PDB entry 5W3E | electron microscopy, 2.53 A resolution | chains A and C of the 6 polymer chains in the assembly

[Chain A]
Name: viral protein 1
Source organism: Human rhinovirus 14
Reference sequence: P03303 (POLG_HRV14); residues 1-289 here correspond to UniProt positions 568-856 (UniProt number = residue number + 567)
Amino-acid sequence (289 residues; numbered 1 to 289; the number before each row is that of its first residue):
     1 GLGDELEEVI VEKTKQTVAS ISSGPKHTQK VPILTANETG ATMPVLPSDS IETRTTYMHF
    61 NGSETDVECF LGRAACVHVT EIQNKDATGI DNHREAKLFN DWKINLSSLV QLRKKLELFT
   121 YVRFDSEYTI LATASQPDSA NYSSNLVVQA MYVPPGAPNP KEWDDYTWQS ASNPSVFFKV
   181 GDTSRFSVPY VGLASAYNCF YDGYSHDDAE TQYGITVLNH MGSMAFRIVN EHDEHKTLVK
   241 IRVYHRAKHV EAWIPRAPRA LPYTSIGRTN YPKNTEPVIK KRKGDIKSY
Unresolved in the structure: 1-15
UniProt features mapped onto this chain:
  - site: Tyr-289 (Cleavage)

[Chain C]
Name: viral protein 2
Source organism: Human rhinovirus 14
Reference sequence: P03303 (POLG_HRV14); residues 1-262 here correspond to UniProt positions 70-331 (UniProt number = residue number + 69)
Amino-acid sequence (262 residues; each row starts with the number of its first residue):
     1 SPNVEACGYS DRVQQITLGN STITTQEAAN AVVCYAEWPE YLPDVDASDV NKTSKPDTSV
    61 CRFYTLDSKT WTTGSKGWCW KLPDALKDMG VFGQNMFFHS LGRSGYTVHV QCNATKFHSG
   121 CLLVVVIPEH QLASHEGGNV SVKYTFTHPG ERGIDLSSAN EVGGPVKDVI YNMNGTLLGN
   181 LLIFPHQFIN LRTNNTATIV IPYINSVPID SMTRHNNVSL MVIPIAPLTV PTGATPSLPI
   241 TVTIAPMCTE FSGIRSKSIV PQ
Unresolved in the structure: 1-7
UniProt features mapped onto this chain:
  - site: Gln-262 (Cleavage)

[Chain A / chain C interface]
Contacting residue pairs (102; chain A residue first):
  Asn-37(A) / Phe-188(C)
  Glu-38(A) / Ala-29(C)
  Glu-38(A) / Gln-187(C)
  Glu-38(A) / Phe-188(C)  hydrogen bond (backbone-backbone)
  Glu-38(A) / Asn-190(C)  hydrogen bond
  Glu-38(A) / Thr-193(C)  hydrogen bond
  Glu-38(A) / Asn-194(C)
  Thr-39(A) / Ala-29(C)
  Thr-39(A) / Asn-30(C)
  Thr-39(A) / Val-32(C)
  Thr-39(A) / Gln-187(C)
  Gly-40(A) / His-186(C)
  Thr-120(A) / Pro-128(C)
  Thr-120(A) / Glu-129(C)
  Tyr-121(A) / Glu-129(C)  hydrogen bond
  Tyr-121(A) / Ile-204(C)  hydrogen bond (side chain-backbone)
  Tyr-121(A) / Asn-205(C)
  Tyr-121(A) / Ser-206(C)
  Ala-194(A) / Ser-206(C)
  Ala-194(A) / Val-207(C)  hydrophobic
  Ser-195(A) / Ser-206(C)  hydrogen bond (backbone-backbone)
  Ala-196(A) / Ser-206(C)
  Asn-198(A) / Ser-206(C)  hydrogen bond
  Phe-200(A) / Glu-129(C)
  Phe-200(A) / Gln-131(C)
  Tyr-201(A) / Glu-129(C)
  Tyr-201(A) / Gln-131(C)  hydrogen bond (backbone-side chain)
  Tyr-201(A) / His-215(C)
  Asp-202(A) / Lys-81(C)  salt bridge
  Asp-202(A) / Glu-129(C)  hydrogen bond (backbone-side chain)
  Asp-202(A) / His-130(C)
  Asp-202(A) / His-215(C)
  Asp-202(A) / Asn-216(C)  hydrogen bond (backbone-backbone)
  Gly-203(A) / Arg-214(C)
  Tyr-204(A) / Val-142(C)  hydrogen bond (side chain-backbone)
  Tyr-204(A) / Lys-143(C)  hydrogen bond (side chain-backbone)
  Tyr-204(A) / Tyr-144(C)  hydrogen bond (side chain-backbone)
  Tyr-204(A) / Thr-147(C)  hydrogen bond
  Tyr-204(A) / His-148(C)
  Tyr-204(A) / Arg-214(C)  hydrogen bond (backbone-backbone)
  Ser-205(A) / Arg-214(C)  hydrogen bond (backbone-side chain)
  His-206(A) / Arg-214(C)
  Asp-207(A) / Tyr-144(C)  hydrogen bond
  Asp-207(A) / Thr-213(C)  hydrogen bond
  Asp-207(A) / Arg-214(C)  hydrogen bond (side chain-backbone)
  Asp-207(A) / Val-260(C)
  Asp-207(A) / Pro-261(C)
  Asp-208(A) / Tyr-144(C)
  Asp-208(A) / Pro-261(C)
  Ala-209(A) / Lys-143(C)
  Ala-209(A) / Pro-261(C)
  Glu-210(A) / Lys-143(C)  salt bridge
  Gln-212(A) / Ser-141(C)
  Tyr-213(A) / His-130(C)  hydrogen bond (side chain-backbone)
  Tyr-213(A) / Gln-131(C)
  Tyr-213(A) / Leu-132(C)  hydrogen bond (side chain-backbone)
  Tyr-213(A) / Ser-141(C)
  Tyr-213(A) / Val-142(C)
  Tyr-213(A) / Thr-147(C)
  Gly-214(A) / Gln-131(C)
  Ile-254(A) / Tyr-35(C)
  Ile-254(A) / Pro-128(C)  hydrophobic
  Ile-254(A) / Ile-204(C)  hydrophobic
  Pro-255(A) / Ile-183(C)
  Pro-255(A) / Phe-184(C)
  Arg-256(A) / Pro-128(C)  hydrogen bond (side chain-backbone)
  Arg-256(A) / Glu-129(C)  hydrogen bond (side chain-backbone)
  Arg-256(A) / Ile-183(C)
  Arg-256(A) / Phe-184(C)
  Ala-257(A) / Thr-176(C)
  Ala-257(A) / Asn-180(C)
  Ala-257(A) / Ile-183(C)
  Ala-257(A) / Phe-184(C)
  Pro-258(A) / Thr-176(C)
  Pro-258(A) / Asn-180(C)
  Arg-259(A) / Asn-174(C)  hydrogen bond (side chain-backbone)
  Arg-259(A) / Gly-175(C)
  Ala-260(A) / Gly-175(C)  hydrogen bond (backbone-backbone)
  Ala-260(A) / Leu-177(C)  hydrophobic
  Leu-261(A) / Tyr-171(C)  hydrophobic
  Leu-261(A) / Gly-175(C)  hydrogen bond (backbone-backbone)
  Thr-264(A) / Gly-138(C)  hydrogen bond (side chain-backbone)
  Ser-265(A) / Gly-138(C)  hydrogen bond (side chain-backbone)
  Ser-265(A) / Asn-139(C)
  Gly-267(A) / Gln-131(C)  hydrogen bond (backbone-side chain)
  Arg-268(A) / Gln-131(C)
  Arg-268(A) / Asn-139(C)  hydrogen bond (side chain-backbone)
  Thr-269(A) / Gln-131(C)  hydrogen bond (side chain-backbone)
  Thr-269(A) / Leu-132(C)  hydrogen bond (side chain-backbone)
  Thr-269(A) / Ala-133(C)  hydrogen bond (side chain-backbone)
  Thr-269(A) / Asn-174(C)
  Asn-270(A) / Ala-133(C)
  Asn-270(A) / Ser-134(C)  hydrogen bond (side chain-backbone)
  Asn-270(A) / Gly-138(C)  hydrogen bond (side chain-backbone)
  Asn-270(A) / Val-140(C)  hydrogen bond (side chain-backbone)
  Tyr-271(A) / Gly-137(C)
  Tyr-271(A) / Val-166(C)
  Tyr-271(A) / Asp-168(C)  hydrogen bond
  Tyr-271(A) / Tyr-171(C)
  Tyr-271(A) / Gly-175(C)
  Lys-273(A) / His-135(C)  hydrogen bond (side chain-backbone)
  Val-278(A) / Leu-177(C)  hydrophobic
Interface residues without a listed pair, chain A (46 interface residues in all): Cys-199, Thr-211, Glu-276, Pro-277, Ile-279
Interface residues without a listed pair, chain C (54 interface residues in all): Ile-127, Glu-136, Met-173, Leu-181, Ile-259

[Overview]
The interface between chain A and chain C involves 46 residues on one side and 54 on the other; the contacts
include 38 hydrogen bonds and 2 salt bridges. Among the polar pairs are Asp-202(A)/Lys-81(C),
Glu-210(A)/Lys-143(C) and Glu-38(A)/Asn-190(C).
Here chain A is viral protein 1 and chain C is viral protein 2, both from Human rhinovirus 14. Entry 5W3E
(CryoEM structure of rhinovirus B14 in complex with C5 Fab (33 degrees Celsius, molar ratio 1:3 ...) was
determined by electron microscopy, deposited together with 5W3L, 5W3M and 5W3O.
